6HTD - chains N and a of the 28 polymer chains in the assembly; structure by X-ray diffraction, 3.00 A resolution.

Chain N:
Name: Proteasome subunit beta type-1
Source organism: Saccharomyces cerevisiae (strain ATCC 204508 / S288c)
Notes: EC 3.4.25.1
Reference sequence: P38624 (PSB1_YEAST); residues 1-196 here correspond to UniProt positions 20-215 (UniProt number = residue number + 19)
Sequence (196 residues; row label = number of the first residue in the row):
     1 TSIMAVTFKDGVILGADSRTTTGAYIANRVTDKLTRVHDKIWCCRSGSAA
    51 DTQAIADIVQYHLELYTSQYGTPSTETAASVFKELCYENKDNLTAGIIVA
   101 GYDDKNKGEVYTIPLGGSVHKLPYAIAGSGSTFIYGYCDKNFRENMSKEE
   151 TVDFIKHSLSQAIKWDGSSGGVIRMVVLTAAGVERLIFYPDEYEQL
Curated features (UniProtKB/Swiss-Prot):
  - active site: Thr1 (Nucleophile)
Metal / ion sites: Mg2+: Ile163, Ser169

Chain a:
Name: Proteasome subunit beta type-7
Source organism: Saccharomyces cerevisiae (strain ATCC 204508 / S288c)
Notes: EC 3.4.25.1
Reference sequence: P30657 (PSB7_YEAST); residues -12 to 233 here correspond to UniProt positions 21-266 (UniProt number = residue number + 33)
Sequence (246 residues; each row starts with the number of its first residue; numbers below 1 keep their minus sign (Thr-12 is residue -12)):
   -12 TQIANAGASPMVNTQQPIVTGTSVISMKYDNGVIIAADNLGSYGSLLRFN
    38 GVERLIPVGDNTVVGISGDISDMQHIERLLKDLVTENAYDNPLADAEEAL
    88 EPSYIFEYLATVMYQRRSKMNPLWNAIIVAGVQSNGDQFLRYVNLLGVTY
   138 SSPTLATGFGAHMANPLLRKVVDRESDIPKTTVQVAEEAIVNAMRVLYYR
   188 DARSSRNFSLAIIDKNTGLTFKKNLQVENMKWDFAKDIKGYGTQKI
Unresolved in the structure: -12 to 0, 225-233

Chain N / chain a interface:
Residue-residue contacts (43):
  Arg19(N) - Ala189(a)
  Thr21(N) - Ala189(a)
  Ala24(N) - Phe146(a)
  Ala24(N) - Arg187(a)
  Ala24(N) - Asp188(a)
  Ala24(N) - Ala189(a)  hydrogen bond (backbone-backbone)
  Tyr25(N) - Phe146(a)  hydrophobic
  Tyr25(N) - Arg187(a)
  Ile26(N) - Tyr186(a)
  Ile26(N) - Arg187(a)  hydrogen bond (backbone-backbone)
  Ile26(N) - Asp188(a)
  Ile26(N) - Ala189(a)
  Ala27(N) - Arg187(a)  hydrogen bond (backbone-side chain)
  Asn28(N) - Arg187(a)
  Arg29(N) - Tyr186(a)
  Arg29(N) - Arg187(a)
  Arg29(N) - Lys218(a)  hydrogen bond (side chain-backbone)
  Arg29(N) - Trp219(a)
  Arg29(N) - Phe221(a)
  Val30(N) - Trp219(a)  hydrophobic
  Val30(N) - Phe221(a)  hydrophobic
  Val30(N) - Ala222(a)  hydrophobic
  Phe133(N) - Leu33(a)  hydrophobic
  Lys164(N) - Leu34(a)
  Trp165(N) - Ser32(a)
  Trp165(N) - Leu33(a)
  Trp165(N) - Leu34(a)  hydrogen bond (backbone-backbone)
  Trp165(N) - Arg35(a)
  Asp166(N) - Ser32(a)
  Gly167(N) - Ser32(a)  hydrogen bond (backbone-backbone)
  Gly167(N) - Leu34(a)
  Gly167(N) - Ala189(a)
  Gly171(N) - Trp219(a)
  Val172(N) - Trp219(a)  hydrophobic
  Arg174(N) - Ala222(a)  hydrogen bond (side chain-backbone)
  Ile187(N) - Ala222(a)  hydrophobic
  Ile187(N) - Lys223(a)
  Tyr189(N) - Trp219(a)  hydrophobic
  Tyr189(N) - Lys223(a)
  Pro190(N) - Trp219(a)
  Asp191(N) - Arg193(a)  salt bridge
  Glu194(N) - Tyr185(a)  hydrogen bond
  Glu194(N) - Arg193(a)  salt bridge
Also at the interface, not in a pair above, chain N (25 interface residues in all): Ser18, Ile163, Ser168
Also at the interface, not in a pair above, chain a (20 interface residues in all): Asn37, Arg190, Met217, Asp220

In short:
25 residues of chain N and 20 residues of chain a are in contact; the contacts include 8 hydrogen bonds and 2
salt bridges. Polar contacts include Asp191(N)-Arg193(a), Glu194(N)-Arg193(a) and Ala27(N)-Arg187(a). Curated
annotation (UniProt) lists active-site residue Thr1(N) on chain N.
Chain N is Proteasome subunit beta type-1 and chain a is Proteasome subunit beta type-7, both from
Saccharomyces cerevisiae (strain ATCC 204508 / S288c); the structure, Yeast 20S proteasome with human beta2c
(S171G) in complex with 4, was determined by X-ray diffraction together with 6HTB, 6HTC, 6HTP, 6HTR, 6HUB,
6HUC and 30 further entries from the same study.
